PDB entry 1RUE | X-ray diffraction, 2.90 A resolution | chains 2 and 4 of the 4 polymer chains in the assembly

# Chain 2
Name: Rhinovirus 14
From: Human rhinovirus 14
Notes: engineered mutation(s): N(1)219A
UniProtKB: P03303 (POLG_HRV14); residues 1-262 here correspond to UniProt positions 69-330 (UniProt number = residue number + 68)
Sequence (262 residues; each row starts with the number of its first residue):
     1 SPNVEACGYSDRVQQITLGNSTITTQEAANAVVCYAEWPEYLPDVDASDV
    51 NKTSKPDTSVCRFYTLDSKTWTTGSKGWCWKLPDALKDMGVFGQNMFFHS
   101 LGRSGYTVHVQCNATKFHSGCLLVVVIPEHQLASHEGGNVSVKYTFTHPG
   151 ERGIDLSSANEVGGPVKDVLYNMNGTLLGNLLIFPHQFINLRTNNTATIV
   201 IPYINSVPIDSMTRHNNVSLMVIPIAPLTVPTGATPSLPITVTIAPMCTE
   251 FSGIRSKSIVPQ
Not modelled in the structure: 1-7
Construct notes: conflict L170 (Ile239 in P03303)

# Chain 4
Name: Rhinovirus 14
From: Human rhinovirus 14
Notes: engineered mutation(s): N(1)219A
UniProtKB: P03303 (POLG_HRV14); residue numbers follow UniProt; this construct covers 1-68
Sequence (68 residues; row label = number of the first residue in the row):
     1 GAQVSTQKSGSHENQNILTNGSNQTFTVINYYKDAASTSSAGQSLSMDPS
    51 KFTEPVKDLMLKGAPALN
Not modelled in the structure: 1-28

# Chain 2 / chain 4 interface
Contacting residue pairs (22):
  S10(2) - N68(4)  hydrogen bond (side chain-backbone)
  D11(2) - D58(4)
  D11(2) - A66(4)
  D11(2) - N68(4)  hydrogen bond (backbone-side chain)
  R12(2) - L67(4)
  R12(2) - N68(4)  hydrogen bond (side chain-backbone)
  Q14(2) - D58(4)
  A29(2) - L67(4)  hydrophobic
  N30(2) - V56(4)
  N30(2) - K57(4)
  N30(2) - D58(4)
  N30(2) - M60(4)
  A31(2) - P55(4)
  A31(2) - V56(4)
  A31(2) - K57(4)  hydrogen bond (backbone-backbone)
  V32(2) - P55(4)
  V33(2) - P55(4)  hydrogen bond (backbone-backbone)
  V33(2) - K57(4)
  Y35(2) - K51(4)
  Y35(2) - F52(4)  hydrophobic
  W38(2) - K57(4)
  T193(2) - L67(4)
Also at the interface, not in a pair above, chain 2 (15 interface residues in all): Y9, A28, A36

# Summary
Chain 2 and chain 4 form an interface of 15 and 10 residues respectively, with 5 hydrogen bonds. Polar pairs
include S10(2)-N68(4), D11(2)-N68(4) and R12(2)-N68(4).
Here chain 2 is Rhinovirus 14 and chain 4 is Rhinovirus 14, both from Human rhinovirus 14. Entry 1RUE
(Rhinovirus 14 site directed mutant N1219A complexed with antiviral compound win 52035) was determined by
X-ray diffraction (same publication as 1RUC, 1RUD, 1RUF, 1RUG, 1RUH, 1RUI and 1RUJ).
